Entry 6TA5 (electron microscopy, 3.20 A resolution); this record covers chains I and K of the 12 polymer chains in the assembly.

[Chain I]
Molecule: MexA family multidrug efflux RND transporter periplasmic adaptor subunit
Source organism: Pseudomonas aeruginosa
UniProt: A0A2V3GTR8 (A0A2V3GTR8_PSEAI); residues 1-360 here correspond to UniProt positions 83-442 (UniProt number = residue number + 82)
Sequence (366 residues; numbered 1 to 366; the number before each row is that of its first residue):
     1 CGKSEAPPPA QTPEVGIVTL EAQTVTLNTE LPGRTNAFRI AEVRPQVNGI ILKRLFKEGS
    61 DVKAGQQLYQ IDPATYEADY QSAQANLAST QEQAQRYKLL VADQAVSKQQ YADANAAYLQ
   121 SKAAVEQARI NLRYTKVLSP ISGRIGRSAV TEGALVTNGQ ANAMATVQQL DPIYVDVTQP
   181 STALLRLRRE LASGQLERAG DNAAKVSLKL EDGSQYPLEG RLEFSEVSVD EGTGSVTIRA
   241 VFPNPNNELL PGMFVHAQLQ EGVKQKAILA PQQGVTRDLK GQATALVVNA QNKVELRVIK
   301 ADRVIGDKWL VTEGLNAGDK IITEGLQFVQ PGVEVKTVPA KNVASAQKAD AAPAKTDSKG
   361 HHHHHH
Not modelled in the structure: 344-366
Construct notes: expression tag (361-366)

[Chain K]
Molecule: Efflux pump membrane transporter
Source organism: Pseudomonas aeruginosa
UniProt: A0A069Q9M6 (A0A069Q9M6_PSEAI); residues 1-1046 here = UniProt positions 1-1046
Sequence (1052 residues; row label = number of the first residue in the row):
     1 MSKFFIDRPI FAWVIALVIM LAGGLSILSL PVNQYPAIAP PAIAVQVSYP GASAETVQDT
    61 VVQVIEQQMN GIDNLRYISS ESNSDGSMTI TVTFEQGTDP DIAQVQVQNK LQLATPLLPQ
   121 EVQRQGIRVT KAVKNFLMVV GVVSTDGSMT KEDLSNYIVS NIQDPLSRTK GVGDFQVFGS
   181 QYSMRIWLDP AKLNSYQLTP GDVSSAIQAQ NVQISSGQLG GLPAVKGQQL NATIIGKTRL
   241 QTAEQFENIL LKVNPDGSQV RLKDVADVGL GGQDYSINAQ FNGSPASGIA IKLATGANAL
   301 DTAKAIRQTI ANLEPFMPQG MKVVYPYDTT PVVSASIHEV VKTLGEAILL VFLVMYLFLQ
   361 NFRATLIPTI AVPVVLLGTF GVLAAFGFSI NTLTMFGMVL AIGLLVDDAI VVVENVERVM
   421 AEEGLSPREA ARKSMGQIQG ALVGIAMVLS AVFLPMAFFG GSTGVIYRQF SITIVSAMAL
   481 SVIVALILTP ALCATMLKPI EKGDHGEHKG GFFGWFNRMF LSTTHGYERG VASILKHRAP
   541 YLLIYVVIVA GMIWMFTRIP TAFLPDEDQG VLFAQVQTPP GSSAERTQVV VDSMREYLLE
   601 KESSSVSSVF TVTGFNFAGR GQSSGMAFIM LKPWEERPGG ENSVFELAKR AQMHFFSFKD
   661 AMVFAFAPPS VLELGNATGF DLFLQDQAGV GHEVLLQARN KFLMLAAQNP ALQRVRPNGM
   721 SDEPQYKLEI DDEKASALGV SLADINSTVS IAWGSSYVND FIDRGRVKRV YLQGRPDARM
   781 NPDDLSKWYV RNDKGEMVPF NAFATGKWEY GSPKLERYNG VPAMEILGEP APGLSSGDAM
   841 AAVEEIVKQL PKGVGYSWTG LSYEERLSGS QAPALYALSL LVVFLCLAAL YESWSIPFSV
   901 MLVVPLGVIG ALLATSMRGL SNDVFFQVGL LTTIGLSAKN AILIVEFAKE LHEQGKGIVE
   961 AAIEACRMRL RPIVMTSLAF ILGVVPLAIS TGAGSGSQHA IGTGVIGGMV TATVLAIFWV
  1021 PLFYVAVSTL FKDEASKQQA SVEKGQHHHH HH
Not modelled in the structure: 1031-1052
Construct notes: expression tag (1047-1052)
Reported in the primary citation:
  - mutagenesis - D407N: abolished catalytic activity

[Chain I / chain K interface]
Residue-residue contacts (6):
  Pro32(I) with Glu733(K)
  Arg34(I) with Ala737(K), hydrogen bond (side chain-backbone); Leu738(K)
  Glu211(I) with Lys734(K), salt bridge
  Phe254(I) with Ala737(K), hydrophobic
  His256(I) with Glu733(K), salt bridge

[Summary]
Chain I and chain K form an interface of 5 and 4 residues respectively; the contacts include 1 hydrogen bond
and 2 salt bridges. Polar contacts include Glu211(I)-Lys734(K), His256(I)-Glu733(K) and Arg34(I)-Ala737(K).
From the paper: D407N of chain K abolishes catalytic activity.
Here chain I is MexA family multidrug efflux RND transporter periplasmic adaptor subunit and chain K is Efflux
pump membrane transporter, both from Pseudomonas aeruginosa. Entry 6TA5 (OprM-MexA complex from the MexAB-OprM
Pseudomonas aeruginosa whole assembly reconstituted in nanodiscs) was determined by electron microscopy,
deposited together with 6T7S and 6TA6.
